PDB entry 4QV0 | X-ray diffraction, 3.10 A resolution | chains K and W of the 28 polymer chains in the assembly

# Chain K
Name: Proteasome subunit beta type-5
From: Saccharomyces cerevisiae
Notes: EC 3.4.25.1
Reference sequence: P30656 (PSB5_YEAST); residues 1-212 here correspond to UniProt positions 76-287 (UniProt number = residue number + 75)
Amino-acid sequence (212 residues; row label = number of the first residue in the row):
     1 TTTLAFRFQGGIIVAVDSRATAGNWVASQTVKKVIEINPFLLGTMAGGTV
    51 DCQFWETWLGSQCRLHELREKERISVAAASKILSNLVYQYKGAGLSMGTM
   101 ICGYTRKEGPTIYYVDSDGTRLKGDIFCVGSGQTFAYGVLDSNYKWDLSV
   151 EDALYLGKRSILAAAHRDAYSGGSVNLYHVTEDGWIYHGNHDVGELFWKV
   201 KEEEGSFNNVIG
Differences from the reference sequence: engineered mutation Thr49 (Ala124 in P30656), Val50 (Ala125 in P30656)
Metal / ion sites: Mg2+: Ala165, Asp168, Ser171 (shared with Asp204(W) of chain W)

# Chain W
Name: Proteasome subunit beta type-3
From: Saccharomyces cerevisiae
Notes: EC 3.4.25.1
Reference sequence: P25451 (PSB3_YEAST); residues 0-204 here correspond to UniProt positions 1-205 (UniProt number = residue number + 1)
Amino-acid sequence (205 residues; each row starts with the number of its first residue; numbering starts at 0):
     0 MSDPSSINGGIVVAMTGKDCVAIACDLRLGSQSLGVSNKFEKIFHYGHVF
    50 LGITGLATDVTTLNEMFRYKTNLYKLKEERAIEPETFTQLVSSSLYERRF
   100 GPYFVGPVVAGINSKSGKPFIAGFDLIGCIDEAKDFIVSGTASDQLFGMC
   150 ESLYEPNLEPEDLFETISQALLNAADRDALSGWGAVVYIIKKDEVVKRYL
   200 KMRQD
Unresolved in the structure: 0
Swiss-Prot annotation at these positions:
  - modified residue: Ser30 (Phosphoserine)
  - cross-link: Lys69 (Glycyl lysine isopeptide (Lys-Gly) (interchain with G-Cter in ubiquitin))
Metal / ion sites: Mg2+: Asp204 (shared with Ala165(K), Asp168(K), Ser171(K) of chain K)

# Chain K / chain W interface
Contacting residue pairs (44; chain K residue first):
  Arg19(K) - Asp204(W)  salt bridge
  Asn24(K) - Ser5(W)
  Asn24(K) - Asp177(W)
  Asn24(K) - Ala178(W)  hydrogen bond (backbone-backbone)
  Asn24(K) - Leu179(W)
  Trp25(K) - Gln144(W)
  Trp25(K) - Arg176(W)
  Val26(K) - Arg176(W)  hydrogen bond (backbone-side chain)
  Val26(K) - Asp177(W)
  Val26(K) - Ala178(W)
  Ala27(K) - Arg176(W)  hydrogen bond (backbone-side chain)
  Ser28(K) - Arg176(W)
  Gln29(K) - Asp175(W)  hydrogen bond (side chain-backbone)
  Gln29(K) - Arg202(W)
  Phe135(K) - Leu33(W)  hydrophobic
  Ala165(K) - Asp204(W)
  His166(K) - Trp182(W)  hydrogen bond (backbone-side chain)
  His166(K) - Gln203(W)  hydrogen bond (side chain-backbone)
  Arg167(K) - Ser32(W)
  Arg167(K) - Leu33(W)
  Arg167(K) - Gly34(W)  hydrogen bond (side chain-backbone)
  Arg167(K) - Val35(W)
  Asp168(K) - Ser32(W)
  Ala169(K) - Arg27(W)
  Ala169(K) - Ser32(W)  hydrogen bond (backbone-backbone)
  Ala169(K) - Ala178(W)
  Tyr170(K) - Ser32(W)
  Tyr170(K) - Ala178(W)  hydrophobic
  Ser171(K) - Asp204(W)
  Gly172(K) - Asp204(W)
  Gly173(K) - Arg202(W)  hydrogen bond (backbone-side chain)
  Gly173(K) - Asp204(W)  hydrogen bond (backbone-side chain)
  Asp192(K) - Arg202(W)  salt bridge
  Val193(K) - Asp204(W)
  Gly194(K) - Arg202(W)
  Phe197(K) - Gln203(W)
  Trp198(K) - Lys200(W)
  Trp198(K) - Met201(W)
  Trp198(K) - Gln203(W)
  Asn209(K) - Asn37(W)
  Asn209(K) - Lys38(W)  hydrogen bond (backbone-side chain)
  Val210(K) - Asn37(W)
  Val210(K) - Gln203(W)
  Ile211(K) - Lys38(W)
Also at the interface, not in a pair above, chain K (27 interface residues in all): Thr21, Gly212
Also at the interface, not in a pair above, chain W (22 interface residues in all): Gln31, Thr140

# In short
27 residues of chain K face 22 of chain W across their interface; the contacts include 11 hydrogen bonds and 2
salt bridges. Polar contacts include Arg19(K)-Asp204(W), Asp192(K)-Arg202(W) and Val26(K)-Arg176(W).
Ala165(K), Asp168(K), Ser171(K) and Asp204(W) form the Mg2+ site.
Here chain K is Proteasome subunit beta type-5 and chain W is Proteasome subunit beta type-3, both from
Saccharomyces cerevisiae. Entry 4QV0 (yCP beta5-A49T-A50V-double mutant) was determined by X-ray diffraction,
deposited together with 4QUX, 4QUY, 4QV1, 4QV3, 4QV4, 4QV5 and 42 further entries.
